PDB entry 6WUJ | electron microscopy, 3.70 A resolution | chains A and B of the 3 polymer chains in the assembly

== Chain A ==
Molecule: Sam35
Source organism: Thermothelomyces thermophilus
UniProt: G2QAT9 (G2QAT9_MYCTT); residue numbers follow UniProt; this construct covers 1-262, 264-333
Chain sequence (332 residues; numbered 1 to 333; 1 number in that range is skipped by the numbering (no residue carries it; nothing is unmodelled there); the number before each row is that of its first residue):
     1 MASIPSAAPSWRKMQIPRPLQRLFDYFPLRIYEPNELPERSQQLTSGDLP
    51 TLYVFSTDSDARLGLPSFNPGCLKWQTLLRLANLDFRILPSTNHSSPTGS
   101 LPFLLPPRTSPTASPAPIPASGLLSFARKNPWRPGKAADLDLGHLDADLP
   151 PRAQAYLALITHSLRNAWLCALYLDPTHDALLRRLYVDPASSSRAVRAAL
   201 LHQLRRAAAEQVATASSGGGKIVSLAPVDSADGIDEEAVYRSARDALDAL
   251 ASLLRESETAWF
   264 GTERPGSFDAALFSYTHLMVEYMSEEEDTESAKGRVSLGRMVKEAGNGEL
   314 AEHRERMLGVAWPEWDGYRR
Unresolved in the structure: 1-23, 129-140, 286-300

== Chain B ==
Molecule: Bac_surface_Ag domain-containing protein
Source organism: Thermothelomyces thermophilus
UniProt: G2QFF9 (G2QFF9_MYCTT); residues 1-512 here = UniProt positions 1-512
Chain sequence (512 residues; each row starts with the number of its first residue):
     1 MASSLGFGGSNAVDKVNATTTPGTVATPNSGPTKMLDEHILTPASISTLE
    51 VHGATNTRRSLLDQIFKPVLEDTAAAGTTLGQVLDRVGAATKKLARFDIF
   101 KEEGFGVFLSEAAPPQSAPPTDRTDLDISIRVKEKSRLVFSAGTDFGNAE
   151 GSAYTNAVVRNIFGGAETLTVNASTGTRTRSAYNATFSTPINGNPDLRLS
   201 VEALRSATQKPWASHEEHLTGANLRLAWLTEKGDTHALAYSSVWRQLTGL
   251 APTASPTVRADAGDSLKSSLTHTFTRDRRDNPMLPQSGYLFRSVSELAGW
   301 GPLNGDVSFAKTEVEASGALPVAIPGLAGKSGVSVGGGLRLGVLYPLPLG
   351 YSLTGAAQPSRINDRFQLGGPNDVRGFKIGGLGPHDGVDAVGGDVFAAGS
   401 VNALLPLPRTGPDSPLRLQLYANAGRLVALNSKGTDKEGKEGLAMDSAAV
   451 FKGVKSAVGKLTNGIPSLAAGVGLVYAHPVARFELNFSLPLVLRRGEEGR
   501 KGLQVGVGISFL
Unresolved in the structure: 1-155, 174-178, 323-331, 407-413, 429-446

== Interface between chain A and chain B ==
Contacting residue pairs - 56 pairs, chain A then chain B:
  Phe24(A) - Lys501(B)
  Phe27(A) - Leu489(B)  hydrophobic
  Phe27(A) - Pro490(B)
  Pro28(A) - Pro490(B)
  Pro28(A) - Leu491(B)
  Pro28(A) - Lys501(B)
  Leu29(A) - Leu491(B)  hydrogen bond (backbone-backbone)
  Arg30(A) - Leu491(B)  hydrogen bond (backbone-backbone)
  Arg30(A) - Val492(B)
  Arg30(A) - Leu493(B)  hydrogen bond (backbone-backbone)
  Ile31(A) - Leu493(B)
  Tyr32(A) - Leu493(B)  hydrogen bond (backbone-backbone)
  Tyr32(A) - Arg494(B)
  Tyr32(A) - Arg495(B)  hydrogen bond (backbone-backbone)
  Glu33(A) - Arg494(B)
  Glu33(A) - Arg495(B)  hydrogen bond (backbone-backbone)
  Asn35(A) - Gly383(B)  hydrogen bond (side chain-backbone)
  Asn35(A) - Pro384(B)
  Asn35(A) - Leu427(B)
  Asn35(A) - Glu497(B)  hydrogen bond
  Leu37(A) - His385(B)
  Leu37(A) - Asp386(B)
  Leu37(A) - Val391(B)  hydrophobic
  Pro38(A) - Arg365(B)
  Pro38(A) - Val391(B)
  Glu39(A) - Pro359(B)
  Arg40(A) - Ala260(B)
  Arg40(A) - Asp261(B)  salt bridge
  Arg40(A) - Ser360(B)
  Arg40(A) - Arg361(B)
  Ser41(A) - Thr257(B)  hydrogen bond
  Ser41(A) - Asp386(B)
  Leu44(A) - Ala260(B)  hydrophobic
  Thr45(A) - Pro256(B)
  Thr92(A) - Gly263(B)
  His94(A) - Gln246(B)  hydrogen bond
  His94(A) - Leu247(B)
  His94(A) - Thr248(B)
  His94(A) - Ala262(B)
  Ser95(A) - Arg259(B)  hydrogen bond (side chain-backbone)
  Ser95(A) - Ala262(B)
  Ser96(A) - Leu250(B)
  Ser96(A) - Arg259(B)
  Pro97(A) - Arg259(B)
  Arg108(A) - Pro256(B)
  Arg108(A) - Asp386(B)  salt bridge
  Thr112(A) - His385(B)
  Thr112(A) - Asp386(B)
  Thr112(A) - Gly387(B)  hydrogen bond (backbone-backbone)
  Ser114(A) - Pro256(B)
  Pro117(A) - Arg259(B)
  Ala190(A) - Asp264(B)
  Ser191(A) - Asp306(B)
  Ser193(A) - Leu266(B)
  Val196(A) - Trp244(B)
  Val196(A) - Leu266(B)  hydrophobic
Interface residues without a listed pair, chain A (34 interface residues in all): Pro34, Glu36, Phe103, Leu105, Ala199
Interface residues without a listed pair, chain B (41 interface residues in all): Ala251, Ser265, Gly392, Arg426, Val428, Lys460

== Overview ==
34 residues of chain A face 41 of chain B across their interface, with 12 hydrogen bonds and 2 salt bridges.
Among the polar pairs are Arg40(A)-Asp261(B), Arg108(A)-Asp386(B) and Asn35(A)-Gly383(B).
Chain A is Sam35 and chain B is Bac_surface_Ag domain-containing protein, both from Thermothelomyces
thermophilus; the structure, Mitochondrial SAM complex - monomer in detergent, was determined by electron
microscopy (same publication as 6WUH, 6WUL, 6WUM, 6WUN and 6WUT).
